Entry 5W4U (X-ray diffraction, 3.60 A resolution); this record covers chains A and T of the 13 polymer chains in the assembly.

== Chain A ==
Protein: DNA-directed RNA polymerase II subunit RPB1
From: Saccharomyces cerevisiae (strain ATCC 204508 / S288c)
Notes: EC 2.7.7.6
Reference sequence: P04050 (RPB1_YEAST); residue numbers follow UniProt; this construct covers 1-1733
Amino-acid sequence (1733 residues; each row starts with the number of its first residue):
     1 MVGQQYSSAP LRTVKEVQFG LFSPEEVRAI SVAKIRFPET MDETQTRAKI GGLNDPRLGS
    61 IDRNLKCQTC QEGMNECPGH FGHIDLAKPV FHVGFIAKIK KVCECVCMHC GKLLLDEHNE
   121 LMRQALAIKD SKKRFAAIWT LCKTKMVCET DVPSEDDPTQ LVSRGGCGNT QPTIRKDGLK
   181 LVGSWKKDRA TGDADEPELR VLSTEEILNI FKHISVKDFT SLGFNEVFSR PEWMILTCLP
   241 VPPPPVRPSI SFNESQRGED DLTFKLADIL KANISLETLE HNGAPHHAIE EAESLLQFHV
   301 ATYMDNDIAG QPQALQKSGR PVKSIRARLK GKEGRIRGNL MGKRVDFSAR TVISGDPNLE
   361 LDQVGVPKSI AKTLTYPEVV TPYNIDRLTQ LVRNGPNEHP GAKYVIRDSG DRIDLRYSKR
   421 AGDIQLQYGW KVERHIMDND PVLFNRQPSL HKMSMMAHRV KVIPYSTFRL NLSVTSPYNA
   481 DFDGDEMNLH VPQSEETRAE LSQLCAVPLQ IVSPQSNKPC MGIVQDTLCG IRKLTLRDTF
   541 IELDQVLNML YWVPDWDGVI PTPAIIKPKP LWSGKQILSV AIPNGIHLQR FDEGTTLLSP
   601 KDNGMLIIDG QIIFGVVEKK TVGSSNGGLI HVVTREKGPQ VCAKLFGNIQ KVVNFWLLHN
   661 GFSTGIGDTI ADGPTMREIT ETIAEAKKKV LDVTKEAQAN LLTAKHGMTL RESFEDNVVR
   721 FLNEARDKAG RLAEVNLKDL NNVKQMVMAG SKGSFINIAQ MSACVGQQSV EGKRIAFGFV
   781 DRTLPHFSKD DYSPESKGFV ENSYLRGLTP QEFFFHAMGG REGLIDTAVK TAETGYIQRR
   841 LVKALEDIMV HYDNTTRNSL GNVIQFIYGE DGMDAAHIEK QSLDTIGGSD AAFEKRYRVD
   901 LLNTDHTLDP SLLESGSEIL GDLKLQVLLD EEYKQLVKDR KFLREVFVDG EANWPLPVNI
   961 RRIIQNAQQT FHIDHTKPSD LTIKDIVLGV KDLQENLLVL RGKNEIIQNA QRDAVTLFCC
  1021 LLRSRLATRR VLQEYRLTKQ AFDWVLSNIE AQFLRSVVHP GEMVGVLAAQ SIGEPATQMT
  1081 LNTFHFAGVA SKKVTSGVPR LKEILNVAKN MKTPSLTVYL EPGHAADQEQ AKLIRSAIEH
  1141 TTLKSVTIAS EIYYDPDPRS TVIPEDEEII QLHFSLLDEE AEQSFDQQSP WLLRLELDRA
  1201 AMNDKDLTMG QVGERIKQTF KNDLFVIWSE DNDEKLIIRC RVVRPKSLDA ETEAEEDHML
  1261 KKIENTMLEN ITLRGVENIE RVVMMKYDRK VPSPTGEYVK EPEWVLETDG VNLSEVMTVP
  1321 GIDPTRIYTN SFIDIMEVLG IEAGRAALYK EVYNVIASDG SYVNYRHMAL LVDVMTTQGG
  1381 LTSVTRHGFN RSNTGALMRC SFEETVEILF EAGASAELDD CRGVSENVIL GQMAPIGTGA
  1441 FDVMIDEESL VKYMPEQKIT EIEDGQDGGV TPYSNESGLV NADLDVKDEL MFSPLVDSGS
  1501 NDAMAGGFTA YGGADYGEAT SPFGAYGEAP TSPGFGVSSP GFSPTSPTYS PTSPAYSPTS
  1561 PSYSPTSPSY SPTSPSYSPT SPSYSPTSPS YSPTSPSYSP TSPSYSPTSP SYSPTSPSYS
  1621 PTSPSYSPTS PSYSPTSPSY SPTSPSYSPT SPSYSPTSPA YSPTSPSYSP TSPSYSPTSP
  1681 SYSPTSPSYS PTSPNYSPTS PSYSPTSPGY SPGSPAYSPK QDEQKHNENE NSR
Not modelled in the structure: 1-2, 149-166, 186-200, 253-258, 1080-1092, 1176-1186, 1244-1256, 1450-1733
UniProt features mapped onto this chain:
  - region: Pro248 to Asp260 (Lid loop), Asn306 to Lys323 (Rudder loop), Pro810 to Glu822 (Bridging helix)
  - binding site (Zn(2+)): Cys67, Cys70, Cys77, His80, Cys107, Cys110, Cys148, Cys167
  - binding site (Mg(2+)): Asp481, Asp483, Asp485
  - modified residue: Thr1471 (Phosphothreonine)
  - cross-link (Glycyl lysine isopeptide (Lys-Gly)): Lys695 (interchain with G-Cter in ubiquitin), Lys1246 (interchain with G-Cter in ubiquitin), Lys1350 (interchain with G-Cter in ubiquitin)
  - natural variant: Ser1653 to Pro1659 (deletion: In strain: A364A)
  - mutagenesis: Lys1246 (K1246R: Impairs ubiquitination during transcription stress)

== Chain T ==
Molecule: 29mer template DNA
Sequence (29 nucleotides; numbered 1 to 29; the number before each row is that of its first residue):
     1 CTACCGXTAA GCAGTXCGXC CTCTCCATG
Modified residues: 6MA (N6-methyl-deoxy-adenosine-5'-monophosphate) at position 7; 6MA (N6-methyl-deoxy-adenosine-5'-monophosphate) at position 16; 6MA (N6-methyl-deoxy-adenosine-5'-monophosphate) at position 19

== Chain A / chain T interface ==
Contacting residue pairs - 18 pairs, chain A then chain T:
  Phe252(A) - DG29(T)  base contact
  Lys332(A) - DC20(T)  phosphate contact
  Arg337(A) - DG18(T)  salt bridge to the phosphate
  Arg337(A) - DC20(T)  salt bridge to the phosphate
  Arg344(A) - DT22(T)  salt bridge to the phosphate
  Arg350(A) - DC21(T)  base contact
  Arg350(A) - DT22(T)  sugar contact
  Gln447(A) - DC21(T)  sugar contact
  Thr831(A) - 6MA_19(T)  base contact
  Ala832(A) - 6MA_19(T)  sugar contact
  Gly835(A) - 6MA_19(T)  sugar contact
  Tyr836(A) - DC17(T)  sugar contact
  Tyr836(A) - DG18(T)  sugar contact
  Tyr836(A) - 6MA_19(T)  sugar contact
  Arg1386(A) - 6MA_16(T)  base contact
  Arg1386(A) - DC17(T)  sugar contact
  Glu1403(A) - DC17(T)  sugar contact
  Glu1404(A) - DC17(T)  phosphate contact
Other interface residues (no listed pair), chain A (14 interface residues in all): Pro448

== In short ==
Chain A and chain T form an interface of 14 and 8 residues respectively, with 3 salt bridges. Polar contacts
include Arg337(A)-DG18(T), Arg337(A)-DC20(T) and Arg344(A)-DT22(T). UniProt lists 8 Zn2+-binding residues, 3
Mg2+-binding residues and one mutagenesis site on chain A.
Chain A is DNA-directed RNA polymerase II subunit RPB1 (Saccharomyces cerevisiae (strain ATCC 204508 / S288c))
and chain T is 29mer template DNA; the structure, Pol II elongation complex with an
N6-methyladenine-containing template, was determined by X-ray diffraction together with 5W51 from the same
study.
